PDB entry 8E89 | X-ray diffraction, 2.20 A resolution | chains A and P of the 3 polymer chains in the assembly

== Chain A ==
Protein: DNA polymerase eta
Organism: Homo sapiens
Notes: EC 2.7.7.7
UniProtKB: Q9Y253 (POLH_HUMAN); residues 1-432 here = UniProt positions 1-432
Amino-acid sequence (435 residues; numbered -2 to 432; the number before each row is that of its first residue; numbers below 1 keep their minus sign (Gly-2 is residue -2)):
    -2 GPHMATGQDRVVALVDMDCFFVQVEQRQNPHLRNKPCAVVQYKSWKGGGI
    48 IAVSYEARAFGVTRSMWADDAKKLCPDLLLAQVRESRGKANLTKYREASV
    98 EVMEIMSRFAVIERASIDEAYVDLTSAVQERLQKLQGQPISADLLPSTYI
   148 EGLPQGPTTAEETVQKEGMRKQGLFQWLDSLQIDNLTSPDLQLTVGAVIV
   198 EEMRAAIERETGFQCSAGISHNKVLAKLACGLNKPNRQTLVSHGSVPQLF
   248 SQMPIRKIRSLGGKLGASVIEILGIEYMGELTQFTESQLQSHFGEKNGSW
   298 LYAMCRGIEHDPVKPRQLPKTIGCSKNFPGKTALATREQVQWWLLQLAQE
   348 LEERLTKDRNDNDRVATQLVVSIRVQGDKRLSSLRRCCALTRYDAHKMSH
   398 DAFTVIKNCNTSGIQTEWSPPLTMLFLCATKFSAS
Disordered / not traced: 154-161, 411-412
Construct notes: expression tag (-2 to 0)
Swiss-Prot annotation at these positions:
  - binding site (Mg(2+)): Asp13, Met14, Asp115, Glu116
  - binding site (Mn(2+)): Asp13, Met14, Asp115, Glu116
  - binding site (a 2'-deoxyribonucleoside 5'-triphosphate): Arg61
  - natural variant: Val37 (deletion: In XPV), Leu75 (deletion: In XPV), Arg93 (R93P: In XPV), Arg111 (R111H: In XPV), Thr122 (T122P: In XPV), Gly153 (G153D: In a breast cancer sample), Thr191 (T191P: In XPV), Gly263 (G263V: In XPV), Val266 (V266D: In XPV), Gly295 (G295R: In XPV), Arg361 (R361S: In XPV)
  - mutagenesis: Tyr52 (Y52A/F: Reduces DNA polymerase activity; Y52E: Reduces DNA polymerase activity. Increases fidelity of replication and reduces translesion bypass), Arg61 (R61A: Reduces enzymatic activity by two-thirds), Ser62 (S62G: Increased DNA polymerase activity and translesion bypass compared to wild-type), Ala68 (A68S/V: Severe reduction in thymine dimer translesion bypass), Asn324 to Pro326 (Reduces binding to chromatin and to monoubiquitinated PCNA. Abolishes binding to monoubiquitinated PCNA; when associated with 705-E--H-713 Del)
Reported in the primary citation:
  - binding site for the 8-nt DNA/RNA hybrid strand (chain P): Arg61
  - mutagenesis - S113A (3-fold): decreased catalytic activity on dN primer end

== Chain P ==
Molecule: 8-nt DNA/RNA hybrid strand
Sequence (8 nucleotides; row label = number of the first residue in the row):
     2 AGCGTCAU

== How chain A and chain P interact ==
Residue-residue contacts (22):
  Arg61(A) - U9(P)  hydrogen bond to the sugar
  Asp115(A) - U9(P)  phosphate contact
  Lys224(A) - U9(P)  salt bridge to the phosphate
  Ile255(A) - DA8(P)  phosphate contact
  Ser257(A) - DC7(P)  phosphate contact
  Ser257(A) - DA8(P)  hydrogen bond to the phosphate
  Leu258(A) - DA8(P)  phosphate contact
  Gly259(A) - DA8(P)  hydrogen bond to the phosphate
  Gly260(A) - DC7(P)  phosphate contact
  Gly260(A) - DA8(P)  hydrogen bond to the phosphate
  Lys261(A) - DT6(P)  salt bridge to the phosphate
  Lys261(A) - DC7(P)  hydrogen bond to the phosphate
  Leu262(A) - DC7(P)  hydrogen bond to the phosphate
  Arg377(A) - DG5(P)  salt bridge to the phosphate
  Leu381(A) - DC4(P)  phosphate contact
  Arg382(A) - DG3(P)  sugar contact
  Arg382(A) - DC4(P)  hydrogen bond to the phosphate
  Arg382(A) - DG5(P)  hydrogen bond to the base
  Arg383(A) - DG3(P)  hydrogen bond to the phosphate
  Arg383(A) - DC4(P)  salt bridge to the phosphate
  Cys384(A) - DA2(P)  sugar contact
  Cys384(A) - DG3(P)  hydrogen bond to the phosphate
Other interface residues (no listed pair), chain A (20 interface residues in all): Glu116, Arg256, Gln365, Ser379, Ser380

== Overview ==
20 residues of chain A face 8 of chain P across their interface, with 10 hydrogen bonds and 4 salt bridges.
Among the polar pairs are Arg382(A)-DG5(P), Arg61(A)-U9(P) and Ser257(A)-DA8(P). The paper reports a binding
site for the 8-nt DNA/RNA hybrid strand (chain P) at Arg61(A); S113A of chain A reduces catalytic activity on
dN primer end.
Here chain A is DNA polymerase eta (Homo sapiens) and chain P is an 8-nt DNA/RNA hybrid strand. Entry 8E89
(Human DNA polymerase eta-DNA-rU-ended primer-binary complex) was determined by X-ray diffraction together
with 8E85, 8E86, 8E87, 8E88, 8E8A, 8E8B and 8 further entries from the same study.
